2WV2 - chain A; structure by X-ray diffraction, 2.70 A resolution.

Chain A:
Name: Lanosterol 14-alpha-demethylase
Organism: Trypanosoma brucei
Notes: EC 1.14.13.70
UniProt: Q385E8 (Q385E8_9TRYP); numbering as in UniProt (aligned over 22-481)
Amino-acid sequence (475 residues; each row starts with the number of its first residue):
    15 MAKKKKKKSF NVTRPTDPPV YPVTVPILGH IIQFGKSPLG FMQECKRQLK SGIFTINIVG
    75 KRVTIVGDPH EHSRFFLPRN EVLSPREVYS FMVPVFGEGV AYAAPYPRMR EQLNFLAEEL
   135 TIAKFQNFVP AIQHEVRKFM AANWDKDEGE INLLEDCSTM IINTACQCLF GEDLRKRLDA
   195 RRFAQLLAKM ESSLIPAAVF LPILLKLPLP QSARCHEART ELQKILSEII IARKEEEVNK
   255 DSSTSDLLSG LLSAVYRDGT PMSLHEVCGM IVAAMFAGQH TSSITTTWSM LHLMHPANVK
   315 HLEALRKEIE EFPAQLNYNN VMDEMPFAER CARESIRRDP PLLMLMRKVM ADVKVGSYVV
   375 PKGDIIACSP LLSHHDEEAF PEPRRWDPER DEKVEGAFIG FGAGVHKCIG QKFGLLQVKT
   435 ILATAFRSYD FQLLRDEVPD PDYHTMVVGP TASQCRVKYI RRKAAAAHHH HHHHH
Disordered / not traced: 15-29, 253-257, 478-489
Metal / ion sites: heme Fe: Cys422 (together with elazor)
Ligand contacts:
  - heme (HEM): Tyr103, Tyr116, Arg124, Leu127, Leu130, Leu134, Ala288, Ala291, Gly292, Thr295, Ser296, Thr299, Ile350, Pro355, Leu356, Leu359, Arg361, Ile413, Gly414, Phe415, Gly416, Val419, His420, Lys421, Cys422, Ile423, Gly424, Gly428
  - elazor (TPF; 2-(2,4-difluorophenyl)-1,3-di(1H-1,2,4-triazol-1-yl)propan-2-ol): Tyr103, Met106, Phe110, Tyr116, Leu127, Ala287, Phe290, Ala291, Thr295, Leu356, Cys422, Met460, Val461
Reported in the primary citation:
  - specificity-determining residues: Phe105 (citing earlier work)

In short:
Ligands of chain A: elazor and heme. The paper reports the specificity determinant Phe105.
Chain A is Lanosterol 14-alpha-demethylase (Trypanosoma brucei); the structure, X-ray structure of CYP51 from
the human pathogen Trypanosoma brucei in complex with fluconazole, was determined by X-ray diffraction,
deposited together with 2X2N and 2WX2.
